8XIH - chains B and E of the 5 polymer chains in the assembly; structure by electron microscopy, 3.20 A resolution.

# Chain B
Name: Piwi domain-containing protein
From: Mucilaginibacter paludis DSM 18603
Reference sequence: H1YCU5 (H1YCU5_9SPHI); numbering as in UniProt (aligned over 1-795)
Amino-acid sequence (795 residues; row label = number of the first residue in the row):
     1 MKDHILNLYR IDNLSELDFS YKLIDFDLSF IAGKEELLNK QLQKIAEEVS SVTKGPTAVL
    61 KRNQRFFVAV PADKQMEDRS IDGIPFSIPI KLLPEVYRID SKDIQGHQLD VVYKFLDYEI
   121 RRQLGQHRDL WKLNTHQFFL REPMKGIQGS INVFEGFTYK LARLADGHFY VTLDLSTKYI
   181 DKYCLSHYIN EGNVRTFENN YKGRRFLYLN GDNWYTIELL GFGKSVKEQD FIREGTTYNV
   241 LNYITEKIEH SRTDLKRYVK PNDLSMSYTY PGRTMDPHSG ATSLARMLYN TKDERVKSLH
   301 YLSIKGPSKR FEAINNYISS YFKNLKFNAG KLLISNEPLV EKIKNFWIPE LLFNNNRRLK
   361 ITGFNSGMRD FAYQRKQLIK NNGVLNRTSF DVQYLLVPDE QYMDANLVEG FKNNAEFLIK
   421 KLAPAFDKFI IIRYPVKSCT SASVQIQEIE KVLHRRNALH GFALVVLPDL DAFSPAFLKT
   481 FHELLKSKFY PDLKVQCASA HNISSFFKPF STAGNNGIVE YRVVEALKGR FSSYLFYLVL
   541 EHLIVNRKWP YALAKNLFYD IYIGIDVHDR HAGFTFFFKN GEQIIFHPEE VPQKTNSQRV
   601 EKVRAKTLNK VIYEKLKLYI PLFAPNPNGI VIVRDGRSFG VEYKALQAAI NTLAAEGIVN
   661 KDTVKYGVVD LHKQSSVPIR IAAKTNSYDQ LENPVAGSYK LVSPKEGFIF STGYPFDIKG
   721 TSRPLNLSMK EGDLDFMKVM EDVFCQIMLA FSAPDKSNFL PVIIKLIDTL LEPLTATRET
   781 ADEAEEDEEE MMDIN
Disordered / not traced: 1, 24-35, 231-239, 511-518, 593-600, 774-795

# Chain E
Molecule: 7-nt DNA strand
Sequence (7 nucleotides; each row starts with the number of its first residue):
     3 ATAAAAA

# How chain B and chain E interact
Residue-residue contacts - 11 pairs, chain B then chain E:
  Lys-297(B) with DA7(E), sugar contact; DA8(E), phosphate contact
  Tyr-301(B) with DA8(E), sugar contact; DA9(E), sugar contact
  Lys-309(B) with DA9(E), base contact
  Tyr-373(B) with DA3(E), stacking on the base
  Lys-376(B) with DA3(E), salt bridge to the phosphate
  Arg-530(B) with DT4(E), sugar contact; DA5(E), phosphate contact
  Ser-533(B) with DA3(E), hydrogen bond to the phosphate
  Lys-719(B) with DA8(E), base contact
Also at the interface, not in a pair above, chain B (12 interface residues in all): Ser-298, Ile-304, Gly-529, Asp-755

# Overview
12 residues of chain B and 6 residues of chain E are in contact; the contacts include 1 hydrogen bond, 1 salt
bridge and 1 aromatic stacking contact. Among the polar pairs are Ser-533(B)/DA3(E) and Lys-376(B)/DA3(E).
Chain B is Piwi domain-containing protein (Mucilaginibacter paludis DSM 18603) and chain E is a 7-nt DNA
strand; the structure, protein-DNA complex, was determined by electron microscopy.
